Entry 4RAH (X-ray diffraction, 1.40 A resolution); this record covers chain A.

== Chain A ==
Molecule: Beta-2-microglobulin
From: Homo sapiens
UniProtKB: P61769 (B2MG_HUMAN); residues 1-99 here correspond to UniProt positions 21-119 (UniProt number = residue number + 20)
Chain sequence (100 residues; each row starts with the number of its first residue; numbering starts at 0):
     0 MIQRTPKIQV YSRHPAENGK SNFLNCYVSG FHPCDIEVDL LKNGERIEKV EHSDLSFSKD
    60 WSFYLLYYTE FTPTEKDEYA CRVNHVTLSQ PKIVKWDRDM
Not modelled in the structure: 99
Sequence notes: expression tag (0); engineered mutation Cys33 (Ser53 in P61769)
Cystine bridges: Cys33 forms a disulfide with the same residue of a neighbouring copy of this chain
Cystine bridges: Cys25-Cys80
Swiss-Prot annotation at these positions:
  - modified residue: Gln2 (Pyrrolidone carboxylic acid)
  - glycosylation: Ile1 (N-linked (Glc) (glycation) isoleucine), Lys19 (N-linked (Glc) (glycation) lysine), Lys41 (N-linked (Glc) (glycation) lysine), Lys48 (N-linked (Glc) (glycation) lysine), Lys58 (N-linked (Glc) (glycation) lysine), Lys91 (N-linked (Glc) (glycation) lysine), Lys94 (N-linked (Glc) (glycation) lysine)
Reported in the primary citation:
  - self-association interface (contacts with another copy of this molecule); pairs are residue here / residue on that copy: Cys33-Cys33 (disulfide), Trp60-Tyr66 (pi stacking), His31, His51, Phe62
  - mutagenesis - S33C: unchanged stability
  - conformationally variable residues (loop rearrangement, side-chain flip): Ser57 to Trp60, Tyr63
  - contacts within the chain: Phe56-Trp60 (pi stacking)

== In short ==
From the paper: S33C leaves stability unchanged; conformational variability at Ser57 and Tyr63.
Chain A is Beta-2-microglobulin (Homo sapiens); the structure, Crystal structure of dimeric S33C beta-2
microglobulin mutant at 1.4 Angstrom resolution, was determined by X-ray diffraction together with 4R9H and
4RA3 from the same study.
